PDB entry 8EG8 | electron microscopy, 3.30 A resolution | chains B and J of the 8 polymer chains in the assembly

# Chain B
Molecule: template DNA
Sequence (32 nucleotides; row label = number of the first residue in the row):
     1 TCTGAATTTACGGGCGCAACTATGCCGGACGC
Disordered / not traced: 31-32

# Chain J
Molecule: DNA-directed RNA polymerase subunit beta'
From: Escherichia coli
Notes: EC 2.7.7.6
Reference sequence: C3SIA2 (C3SIA2_ECOLX); residues 1-1406 here = UniProt positions 1-1406
Chain sequence (1406 residues; row label = number of the first residue in the row):
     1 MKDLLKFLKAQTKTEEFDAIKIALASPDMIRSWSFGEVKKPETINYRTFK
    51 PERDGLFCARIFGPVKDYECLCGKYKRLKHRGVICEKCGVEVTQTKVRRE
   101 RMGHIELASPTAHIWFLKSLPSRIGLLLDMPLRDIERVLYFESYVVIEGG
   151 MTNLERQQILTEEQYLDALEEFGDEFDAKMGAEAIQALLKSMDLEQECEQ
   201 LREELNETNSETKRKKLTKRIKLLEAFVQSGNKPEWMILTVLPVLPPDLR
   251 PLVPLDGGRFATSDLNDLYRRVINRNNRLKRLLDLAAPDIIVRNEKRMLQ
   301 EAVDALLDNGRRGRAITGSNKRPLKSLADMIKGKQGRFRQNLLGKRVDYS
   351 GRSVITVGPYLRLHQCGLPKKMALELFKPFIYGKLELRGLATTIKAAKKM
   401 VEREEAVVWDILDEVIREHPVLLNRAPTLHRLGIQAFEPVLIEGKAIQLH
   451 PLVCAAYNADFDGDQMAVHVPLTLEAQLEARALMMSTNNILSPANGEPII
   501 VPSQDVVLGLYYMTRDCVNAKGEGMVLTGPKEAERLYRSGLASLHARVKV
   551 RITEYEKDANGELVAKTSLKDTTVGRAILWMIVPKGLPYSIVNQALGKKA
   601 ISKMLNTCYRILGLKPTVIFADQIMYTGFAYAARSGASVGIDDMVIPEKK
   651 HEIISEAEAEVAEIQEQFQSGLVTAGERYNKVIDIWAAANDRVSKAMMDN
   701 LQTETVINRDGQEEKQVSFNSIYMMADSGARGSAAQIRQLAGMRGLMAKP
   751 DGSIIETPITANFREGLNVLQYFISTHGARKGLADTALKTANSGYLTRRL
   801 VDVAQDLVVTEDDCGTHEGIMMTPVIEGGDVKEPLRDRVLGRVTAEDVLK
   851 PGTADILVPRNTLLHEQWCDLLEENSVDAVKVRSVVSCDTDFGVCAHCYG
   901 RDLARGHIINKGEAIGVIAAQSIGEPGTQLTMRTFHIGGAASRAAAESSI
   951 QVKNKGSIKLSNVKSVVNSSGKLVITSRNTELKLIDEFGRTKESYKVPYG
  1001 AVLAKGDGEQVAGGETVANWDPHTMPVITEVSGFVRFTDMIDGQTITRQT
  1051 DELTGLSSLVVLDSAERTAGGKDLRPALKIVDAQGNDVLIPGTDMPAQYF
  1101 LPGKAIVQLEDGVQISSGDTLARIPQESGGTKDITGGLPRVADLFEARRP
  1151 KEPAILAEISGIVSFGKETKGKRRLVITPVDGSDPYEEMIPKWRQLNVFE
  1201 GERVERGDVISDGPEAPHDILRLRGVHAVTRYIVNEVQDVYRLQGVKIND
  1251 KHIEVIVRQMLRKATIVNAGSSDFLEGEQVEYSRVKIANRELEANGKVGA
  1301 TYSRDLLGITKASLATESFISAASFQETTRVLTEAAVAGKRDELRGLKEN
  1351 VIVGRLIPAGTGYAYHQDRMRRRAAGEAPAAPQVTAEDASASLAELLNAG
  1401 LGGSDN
Disordered / not traced: 1-15, 1374-1406
Metal / ion sites: Zn2+ site 1: Cys70, Cys72, Cys85, Cys88; Mg2+: Asp460, Asp462, Asp464 (shared with 2 residues of chain R); Zn2+ site 2: Cys814, Cys888, Cys895, Cys898

# Chain B / chain J interface
Residue-residue contacts (33; chain B residue first):
  DG4(B) with Ser210(J), hydrogen bond to the phosphate; Lys213(J), phosphate contact
  DA5(B) with Ser210(J), phosphate contact; Glu211(J), hydrogen bond to the phosphate; Thr212(J), phosphate contact
  DC11(B) with Arg133(J), salt bridge to the phosphate
  DG13(B) with Arg311(J), salt bridge to the phosphate; Glu1327(J), phosphate contact
  DG14(B) with Tyr795(J), phosphate contact; Gln1326(J), sugar contact; Glu1327(J), hydrogen bond to the phosphate
  DC15(B) with Arg339(J), salt bridge to the phosphate; Ala791(J), phosphate contact; Tyr795(J), sugar contact; Arg798(J), salt bridge to the phosphate
  DG16(B) with Lys334(J), salt bridge to the phosphate; Pro427(J), base contact; Thr786(J), base contact; Thr790(J), base contact; Ala791(J), base contact; Gly794(J), sugar contact; Met932(J), base contact
  DC17(B) with Lys334(J), salt bridge to the phosphate; Arg339(J), salt bridge to the phosphate; Pro427(J), base contact
  DA18(B) with Arg352(J), sugar contact; Ala426(J), sugar contact
  DA19(B) with Arg346(J), salt bridge to the phosphate; Arg352(J), sugar contact
  DC25(B) with Leu255(J), base contact
  DC26(B) with Arg259(J), salt bridge to the phosphate; Thr262(J), phosphate contact; Ser319(J), hydrogen bond to the phosphate
Other interface residues (no listed pair), chain B (14 interface residues in all): DA10, DG12
Other interface residues (no listed pair), chain J (26 interface residues in all): Leu120

# Overview
Chain B and chain J form an interface of 14 and 26 residues respectively; the contacts include 4 hydrogen
bonds and 9 salt bridges. Polar pairs include DG4(B)-Ser210(J), DA5(B)-Glu211(J) and DG14(B)-Glu1327(J). The
Mg2+ site is built by Asp460(J), Asp462(J) and Asp464(J).
Chain B is template DNA and chain J is DNA-directed RNA polymerase subunit beta' (Escherichia coli); the
structure, Cryo-EM structure of consensus elemental paused elongation complex with a folded TL, was determined
by electron microscopy together with 8EG7, 8EGB, 8EH8, 8EH9, 8EHA, 8EHF and 8EHI from the same study.
